Entry 2JDI (X-ray diffraction, 1.90 A resolution); this record covers chains A and D of the 9 polymer chains in the assembly.

# Chain A
Protein: ATP synthase subunit alpha heart isoform
Organism: Bos taurus
Notes: EC 3.6.3.14
UniProt: P19483 (ATPA1_BOVIN); residues 1-510 here correspond to UniProt positions 44-553 (UniProt number = residue number + 43)
Chain sequence (510 residues; row label = number of the first residue in the row):
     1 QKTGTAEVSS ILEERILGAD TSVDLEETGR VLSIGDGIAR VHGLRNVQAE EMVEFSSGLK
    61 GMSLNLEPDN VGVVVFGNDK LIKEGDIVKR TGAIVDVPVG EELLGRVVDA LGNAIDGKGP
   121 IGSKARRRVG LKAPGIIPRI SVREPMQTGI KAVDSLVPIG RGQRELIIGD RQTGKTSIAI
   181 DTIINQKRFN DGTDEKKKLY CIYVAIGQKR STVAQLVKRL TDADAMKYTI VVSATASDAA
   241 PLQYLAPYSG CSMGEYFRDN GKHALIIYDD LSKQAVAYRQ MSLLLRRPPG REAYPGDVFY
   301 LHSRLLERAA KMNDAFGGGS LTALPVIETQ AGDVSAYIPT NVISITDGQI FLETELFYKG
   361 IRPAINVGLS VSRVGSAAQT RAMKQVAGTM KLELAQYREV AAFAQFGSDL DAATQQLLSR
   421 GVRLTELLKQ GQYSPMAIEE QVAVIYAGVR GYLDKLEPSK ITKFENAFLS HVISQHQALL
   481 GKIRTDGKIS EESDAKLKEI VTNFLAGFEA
Not modelled in the structure: 1-23
Metal / ion sites: Mg2+: Thr176 (together with AMP-PNP)
Small-molecule neighbours: AMP-PNP (ANP; phosphoaminophosphonic acid-adenylate ester): Asp170, Arg171, Gln172, Thr173, Gly174, Lys175, Thr176, Ser177, Glu328, Phe357, Arg362, Pro363, Gln430, Gly431, Gln432, Tyr433
Curated features (UniProtKB/Swiss-Prot):
  - binding site (ATP): Gln172, Gly174, Lys175, Thr176, Ser177, Gln430, Gln432
  - binding site (Mg(2+)): Thr176, Asp269
  - site: Ser370 (Required for activity)
  - modified residue: Gln1 (Pyrrolidone carboxylic acid), Ser10 (Phosphoserine), Ser22 (Phosphoserine), Ser33 (Phosphoserine), Ser63 (Phosphoserine), Lys80 (N6-acetyllysine), Lys83 (N6-acetyllysine), Lys89 (N6-acetyllysine), Thr91 (Phosphothreonine), Lys118 (N6-acetyllysine), Ser123 (Phosphoserine), Lys124 (N6-acetyllysine), Ser141 (Phosphoserine), Arg161 (Omega-N-methylarginine), Lys187 (N6-acetyllysine), Lys196 (N6-acetyllysine), Lys197 (N6-acetyllysine), Lys218 (N6-acetyllysine), Lys262 (N6-acetyllysine), Lys384 (N6-acetyllysine) and 6 more in UniProt
  - glycosylation: Ser33 (O-linked (GlcNAc) serine)

# Chain D
Protein: ATP synthase subunit beta
Organism: Bos taurus
Notes: EC 3.6.3.14
UniProt: P00829 (ATPB_BOVIN); the author numbering skips numbers that UniProt does not, so the offset changes along the chain: -4 to -1 = UniProt 47-50; 1-478 = UniProt 51-528
Chain sequence (482 residues; each row starts with the number of its first residue; note: 1 number in that range is skipped by the numbering (no residue carries it; nothing is unmodelled there); numbers below 1 keep their minus sign (Ala-4 is residue -4)):
    -4 AAQA
     1 SPSPKAGATT GRIVAVIGAV VDVQFDEGLP PILNALEVQG RETRLVLEVA QHLGESTVRT
    61 IAMDGTEGLV RGQKVLDSGA PIRIPVGPET LGRIMNVIGE PIDERGPIKT KQFAAIHAEA
   121 PEFVEMSVEQ EILVTGIKVV DLLAPYAKGG KIGLFGGAGV GKTVLIMELI NNVAKAHGGY
   181 SVFAGVGERT REGNDLYHEM IESGVINLKD ATSKVALVYG QMNEPPGARA RVALTGLTVA
   241 EYFRDQEGQD VLLFIDNIFR FTQAGSEVSA LLGRIPSAVG YQPTLATDMG TMQERITTTK
   301 KGSITSVQAI YVPADDLTDP APATTFAHLD ATTVLSRAIA ELGIYPAVDP LDSTSRIMDP
   361 NIVGSEHYDV ARGVQKILQD YKSLQDIIAI LGMDELSEED KLTVSRARKI QRFLSQPFQV
   421 AEVFTGHLGK LVPLKETIKG FQQILAGEYD HLPEQAFYMV GPIEEAVAKA DKLAEEHS
Not modelled in the structure: -4 to -1, 1-8, 476-478
Metal / ion sites: Mg2+: Thr163 (together with AMP-PNP)
Small-molecule neighbours:
  - AMP-PNP (ANP; phosphoaminophosphonic acid-adenylate ester), molecule 1: Gly157, Ala158, Gly159, Val160, Gly161, Lys162, Thr163, Val164, Glu188, Arg189, Glu192, Tyr311, Tyr345, Pro346, Phe418, Ala421, Phe424, Thr425
  - AMP-PNP (ANP), molecule 2: Ser355, Met358, Tyr368
Curated features (UniProtKB/Swiss-Prot):
  - binding site (ADP): Gly159, Val160, Gly161, Lys162, Thr163, Val164
  - binding site (ATP): Gly159, Gly161, Lys162, Thr163, Val164, Arg189
  - binding site (phosphate): Gly159, Val160, Gly161, Lys162, Thr163
  - binding site (Mg(2+)): Thr163, Glu188
  - modified residue: Lys74 (N6-acetyllysine), Lys111 (N6-acetyllysine), Lys148 (N6-acetyllysine), Lys209 (N6-acetyllysine), Lys214 (N6-acetyllysine), Thr262 (Phosphothreonine), Ser365 (Phosphoserine), Lys376 (N6-acetyllysine), Ser383 (Phosphoserine), Lys430 (N6-acetyllysine), Lys435 (N6-acetyllysine), Lys472 (N6-acetyllysine)
  - glycosylation: Ser56 (O-linked (GlcNAc) serine)

# Interface between chain A and chain D
Contacting residue pairs - 97 pairs, chain A then chain D:
  Leu32(A) - Gly54(D)
  Ser33(A) - His52(D)
  Ser33(A) - Leu53(D)
  Ile34(A) - Ile32(D)
  Ile34(A) - Gln51(D)
  Ile34(A) - His52(D)  hydrogen bond (backbone-backbone)
  Gly35(A) - Gln51(D)
  Asp36(A) - Gln51(D)  hydrogen bond
  Asp36(A) - Arg274(D)  salt bridge
  Asn78(A) - Glu119(D)
  Asp79(A) - Ile32(D)
  Lys80(A) - Pro31(D)
  Lys80(A) - Ile32(D)
  Lys83(A) - Leu29(D)  hydrogen bond (side chain-backbone)
  Lys83(A) - His52(D)
  Glu84(A) - Leu29(D)
  Glu84(A) - His52(D)  hydrogen bond (backbone-side chain)
  Glu84(A) - Gly54(D)
  Glu84(A) - Glu55(D)  hydrogen bond (side chain-backbone)
  Glu84(A) - Ser56(D)  hydrogen bond (side chain-backbone)
  Val107(A) - Phe123(D)  hydrophobic
  Ile115(A) - Phe123(D)
  Ile115(A) - Val124(D)
  Asp116(A) - Val124(D)
  Gly117(A) - Val124(D)
  Arg171(A) - Leu317(D)
  Arg171(A) - Phe326(D)
  Arg171(A) - Asp352(D)  salt bridge
  Gln172(A) - Thr354(D)
  Lys209(A) - Glu294(D)
  Lys209(A) - Ala327(D)
  Lys209(A) - His328(D)
  Lys209(A) - Leu329(D)
  Lys209(A) - Asp330(D)  salt bridge
  Lys209(A) - Arg356(D)
  Arg210(A) - Ala120(D)
  Arg210(A) - Pro121(D)  hydrogen bond (side chain-backbone)
  Arg210(A) - Glu122(D)
  Arg210(A) - Phe123(D)
  Arg210(A) - Met126(D)
  Arg210(A) - Glu294(D)  hydrogen bond (backbone-side chain)
  Ser211(A) - Met126(D)
  Thr212(A) - Arg356(D)  hydrogen bond
  Val213(A) - Phe123(D)  hydrophobic
  Ala214(A) - Phe123(D)
  Ala214(A) - Met126(D)  hydrophobic
  Ala214(A) - Val128(D)
  Gln215(A) - Val128(D)  hydrogen bond (side chain-backbone)
  Gln215(A) - Gln130(D)
  Gln215(A) - Arg356(D)
  Val217(A) - Phe123(D)  hydrophobic
  Arg219(A) - Asp359(D)  salt bridge
  Ala236(A) - Gly290(D)
  Ala236(A) - His328(D)
  Ser237(A) - Gly290(D)
  Ser237(A) - Glu294(D)
  Ala240(A) - Thr287(D)
  Lys273(A) - Ala327(D)
  Val276(A) - Ala286(D)  hydrophobic
  Arg279(A) - Ser277(D)  hydrogen bond
  Gln280(A) - Pro283(D)
  Gln280(A) - Thr284(D)
  Gln280(A) - Thr287(D)  hydrogen bond
  Leu283(A) - Ile275(D)  hydrophobic
  Leu283(A) - Pro276(D)
  Leu283(A) - Ser277(D)
  Leu283(A) - Pro283(D)  hydrophobic
  Leu284(A) - Arg274(D)
  Leu284(A) - Thr284(D)
  Arg286(A) - Gly273(D)  hydrogen bond (side chain-backbone)
  Arg286(A) - Ile275(D)
  Pro289(A) - Ile275(D)  hydrophobic
  Glu292(A) - Ala278(D)
  Ala293(A) - Ser277(D)
  Ala293(A) - Ala278(D)
  Gln330(A) - Thr318(D)
  Gln330(A) - Ala323(D)
  Ala331(A) - Thr318(D)
  Glu355(A) - Gln379(D)  hydrogen bond
  Phe357(A) - Arg372(D)
  Tyr358(A) - Leu351(D)
  Tyr358(A) - Ser353(D)
  Tyr358(A) - Thr354(D)
  Tyr358(A) - Gln375(D)
  Tyr358(A) - Lys376(D)  hydrogen bond (backbone-backbone)
  Tyr358(A) - Gln379(D)
  Lys359(A) - Lys376(D)
  Lys359(A) - Gln379(D)
  Lys359(A) - Asp380(D)
  Lys359(A) - Ser383(D)
  Arg362(A) - Tyr368(D)
  Arg362(A) - Arg372(D)
  Gln405(A) - Leu384(D)
  Gln405(A) - Asp400(D)
  Phe406(A) - Leu384(D)  hydrophobic
  Phe406(A) - Ile387(D)  hydrophobic
  Phe406(A) - Leu396(D)  hydrophobic
Other interface residues (no listed pair), chain A (56 interface residues in all): Ile82, Gln208, Lys218, Thr235, Asp238, Gln243, Arg287, Thr354, Tyr433
Other interface residues (no listed pair), chain D (62 interface residues in all): Leu33, Thr57, Lys151, Thr291, Ile388, Leu391, Glu395

# Overview
Chain A and chain D form an interface of 56 and 62 residues respectively, with 15 hydrogen bonds and 4 salt
bridges. Polar contacts include Asp36(A)-Arg274(D), Arg171(A)-Asp352(D) and Lys209(A)-Asp330(D). One AMP-PNP
molecule is bound between chain A and chain D. Ligands of chain D: AMP-PNP.
Here chain A is ATP synthase subunit alpha heart isoform and chain D is ATP synthase subunit beta, both from
Bos taurus. Entry 2JDI (Ground state structure of F1-ATPase from bovine heart mitochondria (Bovine F1-ATPase
crystallised in the absence of ...) was determined by X-ray diffraction.
